Entry 8WLN (electron microscopy, 4.30 A resolution (low resolution: residue-level contacts below are approximate; hydrogen-bond / salt-bridge calls are withheld)); this record covers chains WF and WG of the 103 polymer chains in the assembly.

# Chain WF (and WG)
Protein: Flagellar M-ring protein
Organism: Salmonella enterica subsp. enterica serovar Typhimurium str. LT2
Notes: chain WG of this document is another copy of the same molecule, construct and numbering; everything in this record applies to it too
Reference sequence: P15928 (FLIF_SALTY); numbering as in UniProt (aligned over 1-560)
Chain sequence (560 residues; numbered 1 to 560; the number before each row is that of its first residue):
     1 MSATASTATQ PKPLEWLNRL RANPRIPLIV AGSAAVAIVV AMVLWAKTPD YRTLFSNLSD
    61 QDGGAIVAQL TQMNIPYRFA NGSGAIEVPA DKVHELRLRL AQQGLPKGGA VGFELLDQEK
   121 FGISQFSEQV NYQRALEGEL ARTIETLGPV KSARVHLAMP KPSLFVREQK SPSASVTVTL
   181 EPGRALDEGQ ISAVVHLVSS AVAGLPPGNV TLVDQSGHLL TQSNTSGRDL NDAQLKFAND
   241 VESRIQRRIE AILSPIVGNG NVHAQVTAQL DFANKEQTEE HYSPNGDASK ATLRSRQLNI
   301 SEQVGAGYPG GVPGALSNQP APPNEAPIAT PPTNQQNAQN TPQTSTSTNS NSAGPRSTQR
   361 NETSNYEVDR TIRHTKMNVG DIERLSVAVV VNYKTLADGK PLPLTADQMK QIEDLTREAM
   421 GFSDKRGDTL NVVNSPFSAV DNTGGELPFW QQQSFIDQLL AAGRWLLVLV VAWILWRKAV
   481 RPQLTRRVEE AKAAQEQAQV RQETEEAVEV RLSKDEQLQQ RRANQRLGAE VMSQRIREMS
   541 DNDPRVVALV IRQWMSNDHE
Not modelled in the structure: 1-110, 222-560 (chain WG: 1-110, 223-560)

# How chain WF and chain WG interact
Residue-residue contacts (44):
  F113(WF) with V130(WG); R134(WG)
  E114(WF) with R134(WG)
  Q125(WF) with F126(WG)
  E128(WF) with I123(WG); F126(WG); S127(WG)
  Y132(WF) with V130(WG); Q133(WG)
  E139(WF) with R154(WG); H156(WG)
  L140(WF) with H156(WG)
  R142(WF) with R154(WG)
  T143(WF) with R154(WG); H156(WG); T177(WG)
  T146(WF) with Q215(WG)
  L147(WF) with T177(WG); D214(WG); Q215(WG); G217(WG)
  G148(WF) with Q215(WG)
  L164(WF) with L164(WG); F165(WG)
  Q169(WF) with L164(WG)
  G189(WF) with G217(WG)
  Q190(WF) with S216(WG); G217(WG)
  A193(WF) with V213(WG); G217(WG)
  H196(WF) with T211(WG); L219(WG)
  L197(WF) with S175(WG); T177(WG)
  S200(WF) with A158(WG); S173(WG); A174(WG); S175(WG); T211(WG)
  A201(WF) with A158(WG)
  V202(WF) with A158(WG)
  A203(WF) with A158(WG); M159(WG); P160(WG)
Also at the interface, not in a pair above, chain WF (29 interface residues in all): D117, K120, I123, Q129, P149, P162
Also at the interface, not in a pair above, chain WG (26 interface residues in all): L115, H218

# Summary
Chain WF and chain WG form an interface of 29 and 26 residues respectively.
Chain WF and chain WG are both Flagellar M-ring protein (Salmonella enterica subsp. enterica serovar
Typhimurium str. LT2); the structure, Cryo-EM structure of the MS ring with export apparatus and proximal rod
within the motor-hook complex ..., was determined by electron microscopy together with 8WHT, 8WIW, 8WK3, 8WK4,
8WKI, 8WKK and 11 further entries from the same study.
